PDB entry 8JIR | electron microscopy, 2.57 A resolution | chains B and N of the 6 polymer chains in the assembly

Chain B:
Molecule: Guanine nucleotide-binding protein G(I)/G(S)/G(T) subunit beta-1
Source organism: Rattus norvegicus
UniProt: P54311 (GBB1_RAT); numbering as in UniProt (aligned over 2-340)
Chain sequence (345 residues; each row starts with the number of its first residue; numbers below 1 keep their minus sign (Met-4 is residue -4)):
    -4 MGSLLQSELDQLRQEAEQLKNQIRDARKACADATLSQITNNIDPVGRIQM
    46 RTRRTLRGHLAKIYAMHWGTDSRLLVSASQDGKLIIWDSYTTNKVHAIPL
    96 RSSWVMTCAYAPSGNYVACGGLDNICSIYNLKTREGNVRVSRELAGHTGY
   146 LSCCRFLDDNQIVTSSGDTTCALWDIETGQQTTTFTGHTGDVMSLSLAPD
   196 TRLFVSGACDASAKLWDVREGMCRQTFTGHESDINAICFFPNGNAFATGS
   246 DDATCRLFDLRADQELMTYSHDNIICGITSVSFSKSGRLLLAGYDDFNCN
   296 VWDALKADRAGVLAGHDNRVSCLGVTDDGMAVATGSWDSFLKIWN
Not modelled in the structure: -4 to 0
Differences from the reference sequence: initiating methionine (-4); expression tag (-3 to 1)

Chain N:
Molecule: Nanobody 35
Source organism: Escherichia coli
Notes: antibody fragment or engineered binder
Chain sequence (140 residues; numbered -1 to 138; the number before each row is that of its first residue; numbers below 1 keep their minus sign (Met-1 is residue -1)):
    -1 MAQVQLQESGGGLVQPGGSLRLSCAASGFTFSNYKMNWVRQAPGKGLEWV
    49 SDISQSGASISYTGSVKGRFTISRDNAKNTLYLQMNSLKPEDTAVYYCAR
    99 CPAPFTRDCFDVTSTTYAYRGQGTQVTVSSHHHHHHEPEA
Not modelled in the structure: -1 to 0, 129-138
Disulfides: Cys22-Cys96

How chain B and chain N interact:
Pairs across the interface (16):
  Lys15(B) with Gln3(N)
  Thr184(B) with Thr114(N), hydrogen bond (backbone-side chain)
  Cys204(B) with Tyr117(N)
  Asp205(B) with Ala116(N); Tyr117(N)
  Thr223(B) with Gln1(N), hydrogen bond (side chain-backbone)
  Gly224(B) with Gln1(N)
  Glu226(B) with Phe27(N); Thr28(N), hydrogen bond; Tyr32(N), hydrogen bond; Arg98(N), hydrogen bond (backbone-side chain)
  Ser227(B) with Pro100(N), hydrogen bond (side chain-backbone); Tyr117(N)
  Asp228(B) with Tyr117(N), hydrogen bond (backbone-side chain)
  Asp247(B) with Pro102(N)
  Ile270(B) with Phe103(N)
Also at the interface, not in a pair above, chain B (15 interface residues in all): Arg8, Ala206, His225, Asp246
Also at the interface, not in a pair above, chain N (16 interface residues in all): Val2, Gly26, Ala101, Gln120

Summary:
15 residues of chain B face 16 of chain N across their interface, with 7 hydrogen bonds. Among the polar pairs
are Thr184(B)-Thr114(N), Thr223(B)-Gln1(N) and Glu226(B)-Thr28(N).
Here chain B is Guanine nucleotide-binding protein G(I)/G(S)/G(T) subunit beta-1 (Rattus norvegicus) and chain
N is Nanobody 35 (Escherichia coli). Entry 8JIR (Cryo-EM structure of the GLP-1R/GCGR dual agonist
SAR425899-bound human GLP-1R-Gs complex) was determined by electron microscopy, deposited together with 8JIS,
8JIQ, 8JIU, 8JIP and 8JIT.
